6MQ5 - chain A; structure by X-ray diffraction, 2.15 A resolution.

# Chain A
Name: CLIP-associating protein 1
Organism: Homo sapiens
UniProt: Q7Z460 (CLAP1_HUMAN); residue numbers follow UniProt; this construct covers 1-257
Sequence (257 residues; each row starts with the number of its first residue):
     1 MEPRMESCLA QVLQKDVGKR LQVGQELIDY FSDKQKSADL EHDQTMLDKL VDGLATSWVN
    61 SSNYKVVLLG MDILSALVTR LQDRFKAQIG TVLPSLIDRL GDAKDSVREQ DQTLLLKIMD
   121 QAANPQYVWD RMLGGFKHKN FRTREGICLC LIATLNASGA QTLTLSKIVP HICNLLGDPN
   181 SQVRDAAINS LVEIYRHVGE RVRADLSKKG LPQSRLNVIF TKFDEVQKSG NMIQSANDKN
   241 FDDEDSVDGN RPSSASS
Not modelled in the structure: 235-257
Modified residues: Mse1, Mse5, Mse46, Mse71, Mse119, Mse132, Mse232 (selenomethionine; parent Met)

# Overview
Chain A is CLIP-associating protein 1 (Homo sapiens); the structure, Structure of human CLASP1 TOG1, was
determined by X-ray diffraction (same publication as 6MQ7).
